Entry 5JMO (X-ray diffraction, 2.00 A resolution); this record covers chains A and C of the 3 polymer chains in the assembly.

== Chain A ==
Name: Furin
Organism: Homo sapiens
Notes: EC 3.4.21.75
UniProt: P09958 (FURIN_HUMAN); residues 108-574 here = UniProt positions 108-574
Sequence (482 residues; numbered 108 to 589; the number before each row is that of its first residue):
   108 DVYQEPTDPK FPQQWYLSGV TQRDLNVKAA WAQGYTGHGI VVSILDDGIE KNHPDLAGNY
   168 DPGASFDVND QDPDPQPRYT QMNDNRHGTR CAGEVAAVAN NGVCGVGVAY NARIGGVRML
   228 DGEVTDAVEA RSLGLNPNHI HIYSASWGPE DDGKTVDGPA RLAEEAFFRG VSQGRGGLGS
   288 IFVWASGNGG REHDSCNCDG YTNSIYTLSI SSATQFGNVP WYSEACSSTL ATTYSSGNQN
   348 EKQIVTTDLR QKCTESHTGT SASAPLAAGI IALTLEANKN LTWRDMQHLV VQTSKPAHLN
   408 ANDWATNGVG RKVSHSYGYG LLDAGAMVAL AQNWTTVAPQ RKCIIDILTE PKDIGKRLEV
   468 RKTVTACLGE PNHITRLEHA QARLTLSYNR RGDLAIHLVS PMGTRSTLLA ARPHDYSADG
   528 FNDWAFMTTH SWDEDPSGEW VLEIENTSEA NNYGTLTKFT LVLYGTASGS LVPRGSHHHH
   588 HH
Unresolved in the structure: 108-109, 579-589
Sequence notes: expression tag (575-589)
Disulfide bonds: Cys211-Cys360, Cys303-Cys333, Cys450-Cys474
Glycans and other covalent adducts: N-acetylglucosamine (NAG) linked to Asn387, Asn440
Bound ions: Ca2+ site 1: Asp115, Asp162, Val205, Asn208, Val210, Gly212; Ca2+ site 2: Asp174, Asp179, Asp181; Ca2+ site 3: Asp258, Asp301, Glu331; Na+: Thr309, Ser311, Thr314
Curated features (UniProtKB/Swiss-Prot):
  - motif: Arg498 to Asp500 (Cell attachment site)
  - active site (Charge relay system): Asp153, His194, Ser368
  - binding site (Ca(2+)): Asp115, Asp162, Asp174, Asp179, Asp181, Val205, Asn208, Val210, Gly212, Asp258, Asp301, Glu331
  - binding site (substrate): Asp154, Asp191, Asn192, Glu236, Ser253 to Asp258, Asp264, Ala292 to Asn295, Asp306, Tyr308, Ser368
  - glycosylation (N-linked (GlcNAc...) asparagine): Asn387, Asn440, Asn553
  - natural variant: Trp547 (W547R: In cell line LoVo)
  - mutagenesis: Asp153 (D153N: Loss of catalytic activity and propeptide first cleavage. Abnormal accumulation in the early secretory pathway)

== Chain C ==
Name: camelid VHH fragment
Organism: Camelus dromedarius
Notes: antibody fragment or engineered binder
Sequence (117 residues; each row starts with the number of its first residue):
     1 QVQLQESGGG LVQPGGSLTL SCAASGFTFS SYSMYWVRQA PGKGLEWVSS INRVGSNTDY
    61 ADSVKGRFTI SRDNAKNTLY LQMNSLKSED TALYYCAVGM YAAPPWRGQG TQVTVSS
Unresolved in the structure: 116-117
Disulfide bonds: Cys22-Cys96

== Interface between chain A and chain C ==
Contacting residue pairs (32; chain A residue first):
  Glu457(A) - Tyr32(C)  hydrogen bond
  Pro458(A) - Tyr32(C)  hydrogen bond (backbone-side chain)
  Pro458(A) - Val98(C)  hydrophobic
  Pro458(A) - Trp106(C)
  Asp460(A) - Ser31(C)
  Asp460(A) - Ser33(C)
  Asp460(A) - Arg53(C)  salt bridge
  Thr492(A) - Tyr101(C)
  Leu493(A) - Tyr101(C)
  Ser494(A) - Tyr35(C)  hydrogen bond
  Ser494(A) - Gly99(C)
  Ser494(A) - Met100(C)  hydrogen bond (side chain-backbone)
  Asn496(A) - Asp59(C)
  Ala525(A) - Trp47(C)  hydrophobic
  Ala525(A) - Met100(C)
  Asp526(A) - Tyr101(C)  hydrogen bond (backbone-side chain)
  Phe528(A) - Tyr101(C)
  Asn529(A) - Tyr101(C)
  Asn558(A) - Asn52(C)
  Asn558(A) - Ser56(C)  hydrogen bond
  Asn558(A) - Asn57(C)  hydrogen bond (backbone-side chain)
  Tyr560(A) - Ser33(C)
  Tyr560(A) - Ser50(C)  hydrogen bond
  Tyr560(A) - Ile51(C)
  Tyr560(A) - Asn52(C)
  Tyr560(A) - Asn57(C)
  Tyr560(A) - Thr58(C)
  Tyr560(A) - Asp59(C)  hydrogen bond
  Gly561(A) - Ser33(C)
  Gly561(A) - Tyr35(C)
  Thr562(A) - Tyr35(C)
  Thr562(A) - Val98(C)  hydrogen bond (side chain-backbone)
Interface residues without a listed pair, chain A (18 interface residues in all): Lys459, Tyr495, Thr564
Interface residues without a listed pair, chain C (19 interface residues in all): Ala102
Interface features reported in the paper:
  - epitope / paratope residues, chain A: Pro458(A), Thr492(A), Ala525(A), Asn558(A), Tyr560(A), Thr562(A)
  - hot spots on chain A (mutagenesis) - T562R: abolished binding to camelid VHH fragment (chain C)
  - epitope / paratope residues, chain C: Tyr32(C), Tyr35(C), Trp47(C), Ser56(C), Val98(C), Trp106(C)

== Summary ==
18 residues of chain A face 19 of chain C across their interface, with 10 hydrogen bonds and 1 salt bridge.
Polar pairs include Asp460(A)-Arg53(C), Glu457(A)-Tyr32(C) and Pro458(A)-Tyr32(C). From the paper: T562R of
chain A abolishes binding to camelid VHH fragment (chain C); epitope/paratope residues Pro458(A), Thr492(A)
and Tyr32(C) among others.
Chain A is Furin (Homo sapiens) and chain C is camelid VHH fragment (Camelus dromedarius); the structure,
X-ray structure of furin in complex with the inhibitory antibody Nb14, was determined by X-ray diffraction,
deposited together with 5JMR.
